PDB entry 8EEQ | electron microscopy, 6.30 A resolution (low resolution: residue-level contacts below are approximate; hydrogen-bond / salt-bridge calls are withheld) | chains A and C of the 4 polymer chains in the assembly

# Chain A (and C)
Molecule: Anion exchange protein
From: Bos taurus
Notes: chain C of this document is another copy of the same molecule, construct and numbering; everything in this record applies to it too
UniProt: Q9XSW5 (Q9XSW5_BOVIN); numbering as in UniProt (aligned over 1-930)
Chain sequence (930 residues; row label = number of the first residue in the row):
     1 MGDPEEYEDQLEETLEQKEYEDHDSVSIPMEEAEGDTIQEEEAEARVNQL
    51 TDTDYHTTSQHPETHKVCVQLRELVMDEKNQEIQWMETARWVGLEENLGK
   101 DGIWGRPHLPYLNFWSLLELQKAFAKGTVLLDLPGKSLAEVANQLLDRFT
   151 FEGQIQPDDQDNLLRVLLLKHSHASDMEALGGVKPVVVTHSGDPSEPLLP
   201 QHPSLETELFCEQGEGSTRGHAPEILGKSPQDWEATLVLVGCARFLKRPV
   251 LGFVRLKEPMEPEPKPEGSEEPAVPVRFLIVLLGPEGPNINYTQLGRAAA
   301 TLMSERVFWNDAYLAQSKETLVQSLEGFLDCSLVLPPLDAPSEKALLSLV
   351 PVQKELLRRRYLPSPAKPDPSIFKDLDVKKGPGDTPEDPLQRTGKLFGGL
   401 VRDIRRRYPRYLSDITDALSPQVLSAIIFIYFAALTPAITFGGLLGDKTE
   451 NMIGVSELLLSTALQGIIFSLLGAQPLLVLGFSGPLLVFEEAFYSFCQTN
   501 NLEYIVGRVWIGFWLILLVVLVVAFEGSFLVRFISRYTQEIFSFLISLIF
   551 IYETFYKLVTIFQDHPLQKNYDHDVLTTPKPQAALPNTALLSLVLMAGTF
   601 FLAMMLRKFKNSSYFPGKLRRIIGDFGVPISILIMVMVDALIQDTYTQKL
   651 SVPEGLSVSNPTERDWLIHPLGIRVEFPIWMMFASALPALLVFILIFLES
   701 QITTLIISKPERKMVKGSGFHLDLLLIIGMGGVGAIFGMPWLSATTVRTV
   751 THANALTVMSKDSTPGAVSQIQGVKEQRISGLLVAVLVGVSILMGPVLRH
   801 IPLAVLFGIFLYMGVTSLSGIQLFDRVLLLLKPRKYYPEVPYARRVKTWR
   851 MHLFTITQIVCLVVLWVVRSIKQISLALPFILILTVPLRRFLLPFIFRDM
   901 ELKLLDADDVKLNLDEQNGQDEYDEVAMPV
Disordered / not traced: 1-419, 708-719, 748-774, 910-930
What the authors report for this chain:
  - contacts within the chain: Asp447-Lys557, Lys448-Glu553 (salt bridge), Glu491-Arg869 (salt bridge)
  - disease-associated variants - R748C, T749P, H752R (citing earlier work)

# Interface between chain A and chain C
Contacting residue pairs - 20 pairs, chain A then chain C:
  Leu567(A) with Ile642(C); Asp644(C)
  Gln568(A) with Asn587(C); Asp644(C); Thr645(C)
  Lys569(A) with Asn587(C); Asp644(C)
  His573(A) with Asn570(C); His573(C)
  Pro586(A) with Asn587(C)
  Asn587(A) with Leu590(C)
  Leu590(A) with Leu590(C); Leu591(C)
  Ser613(A) with Pro833(C); Tyr836(C)
  Tyr614(A) with Lys832(C)
  Phe615(A) with Pro833(C)
  Pro616(A) with Lys835(C)
  Asp644(A) with Leu567(C)
  Lys832(A) with Ser613(C)
Other interface residues (no listed pair), chain A (20 interface residues in all): Tyr571, Leu591, Val594, Gly617, Arg620, Ile642, Pro833
Other interface residues (no listed pair), chain C (16 interface residues in all): Gln568, Val594

# In short
20 residues of chain A face 16 of chain C across their interface. From the paper: contacts within the chain
involving Asp447(A), Lys557(A) and Lys448(A) among others.
Chain A and chain C are both Anion exchange protein (Bos taurus); the structure, CryoEM structures of bAE1
captured in multiple states, was determined by electron microscopy together with 8D9N and 8E34 from the same
study.
